PDB entry 9K42 | electron microscopy, 3.14 A resolution | chains C and J of the 10 polymer chains in the assembly

# Chain C
Name: Histone H2A.6
Source organism: Arabidopsis thaliana
Reference sequence: Q9LD28 (H2A6_ARATH); residues 0-129 here correspond to UniProt positions 1-130 (UniProt number = residue number + 1)
Sequence (130 residues; each row starts with the number of its first residue; numbering starts at 0):
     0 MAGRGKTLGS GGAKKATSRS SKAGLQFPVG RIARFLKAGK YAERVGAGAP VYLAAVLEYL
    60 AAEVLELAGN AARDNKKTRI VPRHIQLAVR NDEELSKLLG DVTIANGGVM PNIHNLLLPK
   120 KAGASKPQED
Not modelled in the structure: 0-14, 119-129
What the authors report for this chain:
  - contacts within the chain: Asn90-Met109

# Chain J
Molecule: Widom 601 DNA
Sequence (147 nucleotides; each row starts with the number of its first residue; numbers below 1 keep their minus sign (DA-73 is residue -73)):
   -73 ACAGGATGTA TATATCTGAC ACGTGCCTGG AGACTAGGGA GTAATCCCCT TGGCGGTTAA
   -13 AACGCGGGGG ACAGCGCGTA CGTGCGTTTA AGCGGTGCTA GAGCTGTCTA CGACCAATTG
    47 AGCGGCCTCG GCACCGGGAT TCTCCAG
Not modelled in the structure: -73, 73

# How chain C and chain J interact
Contacting residue pairs (14; chain C residue first):
  Arg30(C) with DG48(J), sugar contact; DC49(J), salt bridge to the phosphate
  Lys36(C) with DA39(J), salt bridge to the phosphate
  Glu42(C) with DA39(J), sugar contact
  Arg43(C) with DG38(J), hydrogen bond to the sugar; DA39(J), phosphate contact
  Val44(C) with DG38(J), phosphate contact; DA39(J), hydrogen bond to the phosphate
  Gly45(C) with DG38(J), phosphate contact
  Ala46(C) with DG38(J), hydrogen bond to the phosphate
  Thr77(C) with DG57(J), sugar contact; DC58(J), hydrogen bond to the phosphate
  Arg78(C) with DG57(J), phosphate contact; DC58(J), hydrogen bond to the phosphate
Interface residues without a listed pair, chain C (10 interface residues in all): Lys76
Interface residues without a listed pair, chain J (8 interface residues in all): DC37, DA59

# In short
Chain C and chain J form an interface of 10 and 8 residues respectively; the contacts include 5 hydrogen bonds
and 2 salt bridges. Among the polar pairs are Arg43(C)-DG38(J), Val44(C)-DA39(J) and Ala46(C)-DG38(J). From
the paper: contacts within the chain involving Asn90(C) and Met109(C).
Here chain C is Histone H2A.6 (Arabidopsis thaliana) and chain J is Widom 601 DNA. Entry 9K42 (Cryo-EM
structure of Arabidopsis thaliana H2A-nucleosome with 147bp Widom 601 DNA (C2 symmetry)) was determined by
electron microscopy (same publication as 9K40 and 9K41).
